Entry 6YWX (electron microscopy, 3.10 A resolution); this record covers chains OO and aa of the 83 polymer chains in the assembly.

== Chain OO ==
Protein: Ribosomal protein S15
From: Neurospora crassa OR74A
UniProtKB: Q1K5G1 (Q1K5G1_NEUCR); residue numbers follow UniProt; this construct covers 1-320
Chain sequence (320 residues; numbered 1 to 320; the number before each row is that of its first residue):
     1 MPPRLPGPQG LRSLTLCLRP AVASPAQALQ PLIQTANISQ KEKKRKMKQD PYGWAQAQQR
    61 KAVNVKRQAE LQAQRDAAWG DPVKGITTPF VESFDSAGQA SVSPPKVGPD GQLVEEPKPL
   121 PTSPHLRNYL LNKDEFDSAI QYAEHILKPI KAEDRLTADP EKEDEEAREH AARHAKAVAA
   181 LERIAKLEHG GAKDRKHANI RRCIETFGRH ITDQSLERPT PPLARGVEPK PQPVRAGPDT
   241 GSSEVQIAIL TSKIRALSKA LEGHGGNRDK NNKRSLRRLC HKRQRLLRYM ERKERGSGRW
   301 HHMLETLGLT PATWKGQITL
Not modelled in the structure: 1-37, 107-113

== Chain aa ==
Molecule: 16S rRNA
From: Neurospora crassa OR74A
Sequence (1864 nucleotides; each row starts with the number of its first residue):
     1 GAUGUAAUAA AAAAAAUUUU UUUUAAUUUU AUAUUACAUC AAUAAAAAUA GAUGAGUUUG
    61 GUGAUGGCUC UGAUUGAACA CUGUCCAAAU ACUUGACACA UGCUAAUCGA ACGUUUAAUU
   121 UUGGCCUAAG AAAGGGGUUU CAUCGUGGCU UAAGCUAAGG GGUUUAUUGU GGCUUAAGCU
   181 AAGGUUUAAU CUUUGACUUA AGCGGGUGUU UUAGGGGAAC UUGUGCCCCU AAAACCUCUU
   241 AAUUAAAAGU GGUGUACAGG UGAGUAUAAU AUUUUUUCGC UUAACUUAAA GUGAAGGCAA
   301 AUCCUUCAUA UUGCAAAAGG AUAUCUUAGG CACCUGUUGA AAGGGGCCUA CUUAUAUUAU
   361 AUCCGCUUUA AGAGGAUGAG AAAAGUUUCA GAGAUAGGUA GUUGUUAAGG UCAUGGCUUA
   421 ACAAGCCAAU AAUUCUCUUA GUCGAAGCUG AAAAGGCUGA UCGACCACAU UGGGAAUGAA
   481 AAAAUCCCAA GGCAAAUAGG UACAGCAGUG AGGAAUCUUG GUCAAUGGGC CCACGCCUGA
   541 ACUGGUAACU UGGAGGAAUG AGGGGUCAAC UUUGCAAAUG GAUGAGUGAU CGUUAGAAGA
   601 UCCUUAGUCC CCUGGUCUUC UUGACACAUG AGGUAUAUAC UUCUAGUCCA UAUUGGGGGG
   661 AGACUCCACG UCGAUUUAUC GAGUAAAAUU CUGUAUACAU AUUGAUAAUG ACAAUAUGUA
   721 CAUUUGUCUU GACUAAUUAC GUGCCAGCAG UCGCGGCAAU ACGUAAGAGA CUAGUGUUAA
   781 UCAUCAUAAA UAGGUUUAAA GGGUACUCAG ACGGAAAAAU UCGCCCAAAU AUAGGGGACA
   841 AUUUUUCUAG AGUUUUAUGU AAGAAGGUCG UACUCUAGAG UGGAGAGAUA AAAUUCUGUG
   901 AUACCUAGGG GACGGGUAAA GGCGAAGGCA AUCUUUUAUG UAAAAACUGA CGUCGAAGGA
   961 CGAAGGCAAA GGGAACAAAA AGGAUUAGAU ACCCCAGUAG UCUUUGCAGA CAAUUAUGAA
  1021 UGCCAUAGGU UAGAUUUUUA AUUUAGUCUA UAAAUGAAAG UGUAAGCAUU UCACCUCAAG
  1081 AGUAAGGCGG CAACGCAGGA ACUGAAAUCA CUAGACCGUU UCUGACACCA GCAAUGAAGU
  1141 AUGUUAUUUA AUUCGGUGAC CCACGAAAAA CCUUACCACA AUUUGAAUAU UAAUAAUAAU
  1201 GAUAUUAUUU UUUAUGCUUG AUAUGGCAAG CACUCAAUUU UCCCCUCCCC GUAGGUUUGC
  1261 CGCGGGGGGG GAGAAAAAAG AAAAAUAAUG GAUAAUAUAG UAAAUACCAU AUUCCAACUA
  1321 UAUUUAAUUA UUAAUACAAG UGUUGCACGG CUGUCUUCAG UUGAUGUUGC GAAACUGUGG
  1381 UUCGUUCCAU GGAAUUAACG UAAACCCUUG CUUUAUUUGU AAAUAUUAUA AAGCAGUUCA
  1441 CCUUUAUAUA GGAAAUGAUA AAAGGGAUCA AGACAAGUCA UCAUGGCCUA AAUAUUGUGG
  1501 GCUAUAGACG UGCCACAUUU UCCUAAACAA AGAGAUGCAA AAAUGUGAAU UUUAGCUAAU
  1561 CUCAAAAAAU AGGAUAAAAA UAUACAAGGA UUGUAGUCUG AAAUUCGACU GCAUGAAUAA
  1621 GAAAUUGCUA GUAAUCGUGA AUCACCAUGA CACGGUGAAU AUUCCCUCGG AUUGGUACUA
  1681 ACCACUCGUC ACAUGCUGAA AGGAGUGCGU GCAAUAAGUU UGCUUUUCUG UUAUAAGUAA
  1741 GUAGACAUAU AGGUUUAGAU GUUAUAAUAG GAUCCUUCGU AUGCGCGGCU CUGAUUAGUG
  1801 UUAAGUCGAA AUACGGUUCG UGUAGUGGAA GUUGCACGGG ACUUAUCAAU GUUGAACAAU
  1861 ACGA
Not modelled in the structure: 1-47, 126-236, 327-358, 563-667, 1195-1328
Bound ions: K+ site 1: U57, U58, C752; Mg2+ site 1: U93, G262; Mg2+ site 2 near C257 (its only coordinating residue here); K+ site 2: G262, G264, G441; Mg2+ site 3: A263, G264, G441; Mg2+ site 4: G293, G319; Mg2+ site 5: U402, C417; Mg2+ site 6 near A460 (its only coordinating residue here); Mg2+ site 7: C503, A504; Mg2+ site 8: C523, U526, G527; Mg2+ site 9 near A524 (its only coordinating residue here); Mg2+ site 10 near C534 (its only coordinating residue here); 45 more Mg2+ sites not listed; 15 more K+ sites not listed

== Chain OO / chain aa interface ==
Contacting residue pairs (127):
  Ile38(OO) - U434(aa)  phosphate contact
  Ser39(OO) - U434(aa)  phosphate contact
  Ser39(OO) - C435(aa)  hydrogen bond to the phosphate
  Gln40(OO) - U434(aa)  phosphate contact
  Gln40(OO) - C435(aa)  hydrogen bond to the phosphate
  Lys41(OO) - U1710(aa)  phosphate contact
  Lys43(OO) - U399(aa)  salt bridge to the phosphate
  Lys44(OO) - G1711(aa)  salt bridge to the phosphate
  Lys44(OO) - C1712(aa)  salt bridge to the phosphate
  Lys48(OO) - C1778(aa)  salt bridge to the phosphate
  Ala57(OO) - A400(aa)  hydrogen bond to the sugar
  Ala57(OO) - G401(aa)  phosphate contact
  Arg60(OO) - G401(aa)  salt bridge to the phosphate
  Lys61(OO) - A400(aa)  base contact
  Asn64(OO) - A400(aa)  hydrogen bond to the base
  Asn64(OO) - A424(aa)  hydrogen bond to the sugar
  Asn64(OO) - G425(aa)  hydrogen bond to the base
  Val65(OO) - A400(aa)  base contact
  Arg67(OO) - A424(aa)  salt bridge to the phosphate
  Gln68(OO) - A424(aa)  hydrogen bond to the sugar
  Gln68(OO) - G425(aa)  phosphate contact
  Leu71(OO) - A424(aa)  sugar contact
  Arg75(OO) - G425(aa)  salt bridge to the phosphate
  Tyr129(OO) - U856(aa)  base contact
  Leu130(OO) - U855(aa)  phosphate contact
  Leu130(OO) - U856(aa)  phosphate contact
  Gly191(OO) - U936(aa)  phosphate contact
  Ala192(OO) - U936(aa)  hydrogen bond to the phosphate
  Ala192(OO) - U937(aa)  phosphate contact
  Lys193(OO) - U856(aa)  phosphate contact
  Lys193(OO) - A857(aa)  salt bridge to the phosphate
  His197(OO) - U855(aa)  salt bridge to the phosphate
  His197(OO) - U856(aa)  sugar contact
  His197(OO) - A857(aa)  phosphate contact
  Ile200(OO) - U854(aa)  sugar contact
  Arg209(OO) - U948(aa)  hydrogen bond to the phosphate
  Arg209(OO) - G949(aa)  salt bridge to the phosphate
  Ala224(OO) - U844(aa)  phosphate contact
  Val227(OO) - U844(aa)  sugar contact
  Val227(OO) - U845(aa)  sugar contact
  Arg235(OO) - C947(aa)  phosphate contact
  Arg235(OO) - U948(aa)  salt bridge to the phosphate
  Ala236(OO) - A946(aa)  phosphate contact
  Ala236(OO) - C947(aa)  hydrogen bond to the phosphate
  Gly237(OO) - A946(aa)  hydrogen bond to the sugar
  Pro238(OO) - A946(aa)  sugar contact
  Pro238(OO) - C947(aa)  sugar contact
  Asp239(OO) - C947(aa)  hydrogen bond to the sugar
  Asp239(OO) - U948(aa)  sugar contact
  Thr240(OO) - U853(aa)  hydrogen bond to the sugar
  Thr240(OO) - U854(aa)  sugar contact
  Thr240(OO) - A946(aa)  base contact
  Thr240(OO) - C947(aa)  hydrogen bond to the sugar
  Gly241(OO) - G852(aa)  base contact
  Gly241(OO) - U853(aa)  base contact
  Gly241(OO) - C947(aa)  hydrogen bond to the sugar
  Gly241(OO) - U948(aa)  sugar contact
  Ser242(OO) - C947(aa)  sugar contact
  Ser242(OO) - U948(aa)  hydrogen bond to the sugar
  Gln246(OO) - G852(aa)  hydrogen bond to the sugar
  Gln246(OO) - U853(aa)  sugar contact
  Ile249(OO) - U853(aa)  sugar contact
  Ile249(OO) - U854(aa)  sugar contact
  Lys253(OO) - U854(aa)  salt bridge to the phosphate
  Lys253(OO) - A938(aa)  phosphate contact
  Lys253(OO) - U939(aa)  salt bridge to the phosphate
  Ala256(OO) - U937(aa)  phosphate contact
  Leu257(OO) - U937(aa)  sugar contact
  Ala260(OO) - U936(aa)  sugar contact
  His264(OO) - A865(aa)  hydrogen bond to the phosphate
  His264(OO) - G866(aa)  salt bridge to the phosphate
  Gly265(OO) - A864(aa)  hydrogen bond to the sugar
  Gly265(OO) - A865(aa)  sugar contact
  Asn267(OO) - U1005(aa)  hydrogen bond to the phosphate
  Arg268(OO) - A864(aa)  phosphate contact
  Arg268(OO) - A865(aa)  salt bridge to the phosphate
  Arg268(OO) - G866(aa)  salt bridge to the phosphate
  Arg268(OO) - U1004(aa)  salt bridge to the phosphate
  Arg268(OO) - U1005(aa)  salt bridge to the phosphate
  Asp269(OO) - G863(aa)  hydrogen bond to the sugar
  Asp269(OO) - A864(aa)  sugar contact
  Lys270(OO) - C961(aa)  salt bridge to the phosphate
  Lys270(OO) - G962(aa)  phosphate contact
  Asn271(OO) - A862(aa)  base contact
  Asn271(OO) - G863(aa)  sugar contact
  Asn271(OO) - A925(aa)  base contact
  Asn271(OO) - A926(aa)  base contact
  Asn271(OO) - G927(aa)  base contact
  Asn272(OO) - A862(aa)  hydrogen bond to the base
  Asn272(OO) - G863(aa)  hydrogen bond to the base
  Asn272(OO) - U937(aa)  sugar contact
  Lys273(OO) - A960(aa)  hydrogen bond to the phosphate
  Lys273(OO) - C961(aa)  salt bridge to the phosphate
  Arg274(OO) - A805(aa)  phosphate contact
  Arg274(OO) - C806(aa)  salt bridge to the phosphate
  Arg274(OO) - A925(aa)  salt bridge to the phosphate
  Ser275(OO) - A938(aa)  hydrogen bond to the sugar
  Arg277(OO) - C806(aa)  hydrogen bond to the base
  Arg277(OO) - G959(aa)  base contact
  Arg277(OO) - A960(aa)  hydrogen bond to the sugar
  Arg278(OO) - C806(aa)  salt bridge to the phosphate
  Arg278(OO) - A925(aa)  salt bridge to the phosphate
  Arg278(OO) - U939(aa)  hydrogen bond to the sugar
  Leu279(OO) - A938(aa)  phosphate contact
  Leu279(OO) - U939(aa)  phosphate contact
  His281(OO) - C806(aa)  hydrogen bond to the sugar
  His281(OO) - U807(aa)  sugar contact
  Lys282(OO) - G852(aa)  hydrogen bond to the sugar
  Arg285(OO) - U807(aa)  salt bridge to the phosphate
  Arg285(OO) - C951(aa)  hydrogen bond to the sugar
  Arg285(OO) - G952(aa)  salt bridge to the phosphate
  Arg288(OO) - C808(aa)  salt bridge to the phosphate
  Tyr289(OO) - G949(aa)  sugar contact
  Tyr289(OO) - A950(aa)  hydrogen bond to the phosphate
  Tyr289(OO) - C951(aa)  sugar contact
  Arg292(OO) - C951(aa)  salt bridge to the phosphate
  Lys293(OO) - A950(aa)  salt bridge to the phosphate
  Arg295(OO) - U845(aa)  salt bridge to the phosphate
  Gly316(OO) - C808(aa)  sugar contact
  Gln317(OO) - U807(aa)  hydrogen bond to the sugar
  Gln317(OO) - C808(aa)  sugar contact
  Gln317(OO) - A957(aa)  hydrogen bond to the base
  Gln317(OO) - G958(aa)  hydrogen bond to the base
  Thr319(OO) - G958(aa)  hydrogen bond to the base
  Thr319(OO) - G959(aa)  sugar contact
  Leu320(OO) - G959(aa)  hydrogen bond to the sugar
  Leu320(OO) - A960(aa)  sugar contact
Interface residues without a listed pair, chain OO (74 interface residues in all): Arg195, Lys196, Ile204, Gln232, Val234, Ser243, Gln284, Leu286
Interface residues without a listed pair, chain aa (57 interface residues in all): G398, U846, C847, G924, U953, G1006, G1779

== In short ==
74 residues of chain OO and 57 residues of chain aa are in contact, with 37 hydrogen bonds and 30 salt
bridges. Polar pairs include Asn64(OO)-A400(aa), Asn64(OO)-G425(aa) and Asn272(OO)-A862(aa). The K+ site 1 is
built by U57(aa), U58(aa) and C752(aa).
Chain OO is Ribosomal protein S15 and chain aa is 16S rRNA, both from Neurospora crassa OR74A; the structure,
The structure of the mitoribosome from Neurospora crassa with tRNA bound to the E-site, was determined by
electron microscopy (same publication as 6YW5, 6YWE, 6YWS, 6YWV and 6YWY).
